PDB entry 5S67 | X-ray diffraction, 2.10 A resolution | chains B and C of the 6 polymer chains in the assembly

# Chain B
Protein: Tubulin beta-2B chain
From: Bos taurus
UniProt: Q6B856 (TBB2B_BOVIN); the author numbering skips numbers that UniProt does not, so the offset changes along the chain: 1-42 = UniProt 1-42; 45-360 = UniProt 43-358; 369-455 = UniProt 359-445
Chain sequence (445 residues; each row starts with the number of its first residue; note: 10 numbers in that range are skipped by the numbering (no residue carries them; nothing is unmodelled there)):
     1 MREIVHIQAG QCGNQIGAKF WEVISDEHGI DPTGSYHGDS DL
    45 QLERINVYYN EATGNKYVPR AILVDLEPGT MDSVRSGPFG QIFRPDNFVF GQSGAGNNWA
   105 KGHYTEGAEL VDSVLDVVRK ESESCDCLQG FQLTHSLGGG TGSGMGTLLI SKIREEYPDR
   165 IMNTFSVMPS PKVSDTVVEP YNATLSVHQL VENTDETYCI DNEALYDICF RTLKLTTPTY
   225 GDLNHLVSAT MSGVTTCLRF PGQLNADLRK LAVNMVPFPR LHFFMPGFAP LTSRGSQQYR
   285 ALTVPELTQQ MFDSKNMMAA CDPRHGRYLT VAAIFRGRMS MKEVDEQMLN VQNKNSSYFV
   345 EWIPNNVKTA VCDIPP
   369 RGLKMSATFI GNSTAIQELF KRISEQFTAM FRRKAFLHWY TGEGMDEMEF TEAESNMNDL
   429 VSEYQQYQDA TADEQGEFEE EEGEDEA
Unresolved in the structure: 279-280, 438-455
Ion coordination: Mg2+: Gln11 (together with GDP); Ca2+ near Glu113 (its only coordinating residue here)
Residues lining bound ligands: GDP (guanosine-5'-diphosphate): Gly10, Gln11, Cys12, Gln15, Ile16, Asp69, Ala99, Asn101, Ser140, Gly142, Gly143, Gly144, Thr145, Gly146, Ser147, Val171, Pro173, Val177, Asp179, Glu183, Asn206, Leu209, Tyr224, Leu227, Asn228
Swiss-Prot annotation at these positions:
  - motif: Met1 to Ile4 (MREI motif)
  - binding site (GTP): Gln11, Glu71, Ser140, Gly144, Thr145, Gly146, Asn206, Asn228
  - binding site (Mg(2+)): Glu71
  - modified residue: Ser40 (Phosphoserine), Thr57 (Phosphothreonine), Lys60 (N6-acetyllysine), Ser174 (Phosphoserine), Thr287 (Phosphothreonine), Thr292 (Phosphothreonine), Arg320 (Omega-N-methylarginine), Glu448 (5-glutamyl polyglutamate)
  - cross-link (Glycyl lysine isopeptide (Lys-Gly)): Lys60 (interchain with G-Cter in ubiquitin), Lys326 (interchain with G-Cter in ubiquitin)

# Chain C
Protein: Tubulin alpha-1B chain
From: Bos taurus
UniProt: P81947 (TBA1B_BOVIN); residue numbers follow UniProt; this construct covers 1-451
Chain sequence (451 residues; numbered 1 to 451; the number before each row is that of its first residue):
     1 MRECISIHVG QAGVQIGNAC WELYCLEHGI QPDGQMPSDK TIGGGDDSFN TFFSETGAGK
    61 HVPRAVFVDL EPTVIDEVRT GTYRQLFHPE QLITGKEDAA NNYARGHYTI GKEIIDLVLD
   121 RIRKLADQCT GLQGFLVFHS FGGGTGSGFT SLLMERLSVD YGKKSKLEFS IYPAPQVSTA
   181 VVEPYNSILT THTTLEHSDC AFMVDNEAIY DICRRNLDIE RPTYTNLNRL ISQIVSSITA
   241 SLRFDGALNV DLTEFQTNLV PYPRIHFPLA TYAPVISAEK AYHEQLSVAE ITNACFEPAN
   301 QMVKCDPRHG KYMACCLLYR GDVVPKDVNA AIATIKTKRS IQFVDWCPTG FKVGINYQPP
   361 TVVPGGDLAK VQRAVCMLSN TTAIAEAWAR LDHKFDLMYA KRAFVHWYVG EGMEEGEFSE
   421 AREDMAALEK DYEEVGVDSV EGEGEEEGEE Y
Unresolved in the structure: 441-451
Ion coordination: Ca2+: Asp39, Thr41, Gly44, Glu55
Residues lining bound ligands:
  - GTP (guanosine-5'-triphosphate): Gly10, Gln11, Ala12, Gln15, Ile16, Asp69, Asp98, Ala99, Ala100, Asn101, Ser140, Gly142, Gly143, Gly144, Thr145, Gly146, Ile171, Pro173, Val177, Ser178, Thr179, Glu183, Asn206, Tyr224, Leu227, Asn228, Ile231
  - X1M (1-(6-methoxypyridin-2-yl)-N-methylmethanamine): Ser158, Gly162, Lys163, Lys166, Glu196, His197, Ser198, Asp199

# Chain B / chain C interface
Residue-residue contacts - 42 pairs, chain B then chain C:
  Gln96(B) with Met1(C); Arg2(C)
  Ser97(B) with Arg2(C)
  Asn101(B) with Glu254(C)
  Asp179(B) with Glu254(C); Lys352(C), hydrogen bond (backbone-side chain)
  Thr180(B) with Glu254(C); Asn258(C)
  Val181(B) with Asn258(C), hydrogen bond (backbone-side chain); Pro348(C), hydrophobic
  Val182(B) with Thr257(C)
  Thr221(B) with Lys326(C); Asn329(C)
  Ala397(B) with Trp346(C)
  Met398(B) with Trp346(C)
  Arg400(B) with Asp345(C), salt bridge; Ser439(C), hydrogen bond
  Arg401(B) with Tyr262(C), hydrogen bond (backbone-side chain); Asp345(C), salt bridge; Trp346(C); Glu434(C), hydrogen bond (side chain-backbone); Val435(C); Val437(C), hydrogen bond (side chain-backbone); Asp438(C); Ser439(C), hydrogen bond
  Lys402(B) with Tyr262(C)
  Ala403(B) with Pro261(C); Tyr262(C); Trp346(C), hydrophobic
  Phe404(B) with Thr257(C); Asn258(C); Val260(C); Pro261(C), hydrogen bond (backbone-backbone); Trp346(C), hydrophobic
  His406(B) with Val260(C), hydrogen bond (side chain-backbone); Pro261(C); Tyr262(C); Pro263(C)
  Trp407(B) with Gln256(C); Thr257(C), hydrogen bond (side chain-backbone); Val260(C)
  Gly410(B) with Lys163(C), hydrogen bond (backbone-side chain)
Also at the interface, not in a pair above, chain B (20 interface residues in all): Gly100, Leu405
Also at the interface, not in a pair above, chain C (23 interface residues in all): Pro325

# Summary
20 residues of chain B face 23 of chain C across their interface; the contacts include 11 hydrogen bonds and 2
salt bridges. Among the polar pairs are Arg400(B)-Asp345(C), Arg401(B)-Asp345(C) and Asp179(B)-Lys352(C).
Chain B binds GDP. Chain C binds GTP and compound X1M.
Chain B is Tubulin beta-2B chain and chain C is Tubulin alpha-1B chain, both from Bos taurus; the structure,
Tubulin-Z1896597864-complex, was determined by X-ray diffraction (same publication as 5S4L, 5S4M, 5S4N, 5S4O,
5S4P, 5S4Q and 52 further entries).
